PDB entry 6LML | electron microscopy, 3.90 A resolution | chains B and C of the 6 polymer chains in the assembly

== Chain B ==
Molecule: Guanine nucleotide-binding protein G(I)/G(S)/G(T) subunit beta-1
Organism: Homo sapiens
UniProt: P62873 (GBB1_HUMAN); numbering as in UniProt (aligned over 2-340)
Amino-acid sequence (351 residues; numbered -10 to 340; the number before each row is that of its first residue; numbers below 1 keep their minus sign (Met-10 is residue -10)):
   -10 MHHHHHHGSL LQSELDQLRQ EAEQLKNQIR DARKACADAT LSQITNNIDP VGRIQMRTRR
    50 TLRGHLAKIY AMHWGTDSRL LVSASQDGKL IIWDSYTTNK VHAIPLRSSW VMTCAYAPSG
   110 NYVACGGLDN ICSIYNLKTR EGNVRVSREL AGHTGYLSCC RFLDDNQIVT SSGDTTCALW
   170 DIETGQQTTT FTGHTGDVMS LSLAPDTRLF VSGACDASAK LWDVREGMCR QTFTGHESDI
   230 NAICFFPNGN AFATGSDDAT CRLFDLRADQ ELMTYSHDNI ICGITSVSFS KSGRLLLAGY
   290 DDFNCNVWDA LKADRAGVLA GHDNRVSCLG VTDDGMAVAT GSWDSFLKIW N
Disordered / not traced: -10 to 34
Construct notes: expression tag (-10 to 1)
UniProt features mapped onto this chain:
  - modified residue: Ser2 (N-acetylserine), His266 (Phosphohistidine)
  - natural variant: Leu30 (L30F: In MRD42; uncertain significance), Arg52 (R52G: In MRD42), Gly64 (G64V: In MRD42), Asp76 (D76E: In MRD42; D76G: In MRD42), Gly77 (G77S: In MRD42), Lys78 (K78R: In MRD42), Ile80 (I80N: In MRD42; I80T: In MRD42), His91 (H91R: In MRD42; uncertain significance), Ala92 (A92T: In MRD42), Pro94 (P94S: In MRD42), Leu95 (L95P: In MRD42), Arg96 (R96L: In MRD42), 5 further natural variant entries in UniProt

== Chain C ==
Molecule: Guanine nucleotide-binding protein G(I)/G(S)/G(O) subunit gamma-2
Organism: Homo sapiens
UniProt: P59768 (GBG2_HUMAN); numbering as in UniProt (aligned over 1-71)
Amino-acid sequence (71 residues; numbered 1 to 71; the number before each row is that of its first residue):
     1 MASNNTASIA QARKLVEQLK MEANIDRIKV SKAAADLMAY CEAHAKEDPL LTPVPASENP
    61 FREKKFFCAI L
Disordered / not traced: 1-28, 62-71
UniProt features mapped onto this chain:
  - modified residue: Ala2 (N-acetylalanine), Cys68 (Cysteine methyl ester)
  - lipidation: Cys68 (S-geranylgeranyl cysteine)

== How chain B and chain C interact ==
Contacting residue pairs - 33 pairs, chain B then chain C:
  Ile37(B) - Met38(C)  hydrophobic
  Val40(B) - Leu51(C)  hydrophobic
  Met45(B) - Leu50(C)  hydrophobic
  Arg49(B) - Phe61(C)
  Ser84(B) - Phe61(C)
  Tyr85(B) - Pro60(C)
  Tyr85(B) - Phe61(C)  hydrophobic
  Phe235(B) - Leu37(C)  hydrophobic
  Phe235(B) - Tyr40(C)  hydrophobic
  Pro236(B) - Tyr40(C)
  Asn237(B) - Tyr40(C)
  Asp254(B) - Ala33(C)
  Leu261(B) - Ala33(C)
  Leu261(B) - Leu37(C)  hydrophobic
  Ser279(B) - Leu50(C)
  Ser281(B) - Tyr40(C)
  Ser281(B) - Cys41(C)
  Ser281(B) - His44(C)
  Ser281(B) - Asp48(C)  hydrogen bond
  Arg283(B) - Cys41(C)
  Arg283(B) - Leu51(C)
  Leu284(B) - Leu50(C)  hydrophobic
  Leu284(B) - Leu51(C)  hydrophobic
  Asp323(B) - Pro49(C)
  Gly324(B) - Pro49(C)
  Gly324(B) - Leu50(C)
  Met325(B) - Glu58(C)
  Met325(B) - Pro60(C)
  Met325(B) - Phe61(C)
  Ala326(B) - Phe61(C)  hydrophobic
  Asn340(B) - Pro49(C)
  Asn340(B) - Leu50(C)
  Asn340(B) - Asn59(C)
Interface residues without a listed pair, chain B (28 interface residues in all): Ile43, Arg48, Asn239, Leu252, Ala257, Lys280, Leu300, Val327
Interface residues without a listed pair, chain C (17 interface residues in all): Lys32, Asp36, Ala45

== Overview ==
28 residues of chain B and 17 residues of chain C are in contact; the contacts include 1 hydrogen bond. The
hydrogen-bonded pair is Ser281(B)-Asp48(C).
Here chain B is Guanine nucleotide-binding protein G(I)/G(S)/G(T) subunit beta-1 and chain C is Guanine
nucleotide-binding protein G(I)/G(S)/G(O) subunit gamma-2, both from Homo sapiens. Entry 6LML (Cryo-EM
structure of the human glucagon receptor in complex with Gi1) was determined by electron microscopy (same
publication as 6LMK).
